PDB entry 5XMI | electron microscopy, 3.90 A resolution | chains A and F of the 6 polymer chains in the assembly

== Chain A (and F) ==
Molecule: Vacuolar protein sorting-associated protein 4
Organism: Saccharomyces cerevisiae (strain ATCC 204508 / S288c)
Notes: chain F of this document is another copy of the same molecule, construct and numbering; everything in this record applies to it too
Reference sequence: P52917 (VPS4_YEAST); numbering as in UniProt (aligned over 1-437)
Chain sequence (437 residues; row label = number of the first residue in the row):
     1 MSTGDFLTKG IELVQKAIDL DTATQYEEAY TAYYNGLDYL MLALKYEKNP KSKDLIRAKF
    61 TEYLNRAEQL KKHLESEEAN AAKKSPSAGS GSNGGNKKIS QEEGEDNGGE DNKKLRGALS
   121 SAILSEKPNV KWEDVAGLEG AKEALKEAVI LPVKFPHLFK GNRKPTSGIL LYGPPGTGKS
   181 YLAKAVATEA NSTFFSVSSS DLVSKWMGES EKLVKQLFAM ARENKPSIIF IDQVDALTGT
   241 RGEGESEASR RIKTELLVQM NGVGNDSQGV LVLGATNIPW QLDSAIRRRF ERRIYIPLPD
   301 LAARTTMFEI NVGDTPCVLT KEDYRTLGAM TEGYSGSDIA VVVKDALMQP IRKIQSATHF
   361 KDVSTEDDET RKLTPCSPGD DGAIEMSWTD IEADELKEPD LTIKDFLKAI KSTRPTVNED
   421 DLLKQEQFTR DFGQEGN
Not modelled in the structure: 1-118
Construct notes: engineered mutation Gln233 (Glu in P52917)
Curated features (UniProtKB/Swiss-Prot):
  - binding site (ATP): Gly173 to Ser180
  - mutagenesis: Leu64 (L64D: Inhibits membrane protein sorting to the vacuole), Lys179 (K179A: No ATP hydrolysis. Missorting of vacuolar proteins), Gln216 (Q216A: Abolishes oligomerization)
Reported in the primary citation:
  - binding site for the ligand ATP: Asp232, Gln233, Asn261, Asn265, Asn277, Arg289, Met307
  - catalytic residues: Arg289
  - mutagenesis - R325A: decreased catalytic activity on Vta1
  - mutagenesis - R325A: unchanged catalytic activity

== Interface between chain A and chain F ==
Pairs across the interface (35; chain A residue first):
  Ser120(A) - Arg250(F)
  Ser121(A) - Leu257(F)
  Ser121(A) - Ala285(F)
  Ala122(A) - Arg288(F)  hydrogen bond (backbone-side chain)
  Leu124(A) - Arg288(F)
  Ser198(A) - Arg288(F)
  Ser200(A) - Phe432(F)
  Asp201(A) - Ser284(F)  hydrogen bond
  Asp201(A) - Arg287(F)  salt bridge
  Asp201(A) - Arg288(F)  salt bridge
  Asp201(A) - Phe432(F)
  Lys205(A) - Asp283(F)  salt bridge
  Trp206(A) - Thr240(F)
  Trp206(A) - Arg241(F)  hydrogen bond (backbone-side chain)
  Met207(A) - Arg241(F)
  Asp314(A) - Asn162(F)
  Thr315(A) - Asn162(F)  hydrogen bond
  Leu347(A) - Asn162(F)
  Met348(A) - Glu147(F)
  Pro350(A) - Arg163(F)
  Ile351(A) - Glu147(F)
  Ile351(A) - Leu151(F)  hydrophobic
  Ile351(A) - Arg163(F)
  Ile354(A) - Phe155(F)  hydrophobic
  Gln355(A) - Glu143(F)
  Gln355(A) - Glu147(F)  hydrogen bond
  Gln355(A) - Leu151(F)
  Ala393(A) - Lys154(F)
  Ala393(A) - Pro156(F)  hydrophobic
  Ala393(A) - His157(F)  hydrogen bond (backbone-side chain)
  Leu396(A) - Phe155(F)  hydrophobic
  Leu396(A) - His157(F)
  Glu398(A) - Leu158(F)
  Glu398(A) - Asn162(F)  hydrogen bond
  Glu398(A) - Arg163(F)  salt bridge
Also at the interface, not in a pair above, chain A (25 interface residues in all): Ser337, Val341, Ile391, Asp394
Also at the interface, not in a pair above, chain F (26 interface residues in all): Lys146, Gly161, Gly239, Gln281, Leu282, Gln434

== In short ==
Chain A and chain F form an interface of 25 and 26 residues respectively, with 7 hydrogen bonds and 4 salt
bridges. Polar pairs include Asp201(A)-Arg287(F), Asp201(A)-Arg288(F) and Lys205(A)-Asp283(F). UniProt lists 8
ATP-binding residues and 3 mutagenesis sites on chain A. From the paper: the catalytic residue Arg289(A);
R325A of chain A reduces catalytic activity on Vta1.
Both chains are Vacuolar protein sorting-associated protein 4 (Saccharomyces cerevisiae (strain ATCC 204508 /
S288c)). Entry 5XMI (Cryo-EM Structure of the ATP-bound VPS4 mutant-E233Q hexamer (masked)) was determined by
electron microscopy together with 5XMK from the same study.
